Entry 8SAX (electron microscopy, 4.00 A resolution); this record covers chains A and E of the 12 polymer chains in the assembly.

[Chain A (and E)]
Name: CH848.10.17.SOSIP gp120
Source organism: HIV-1 06TG.HT008
Notes: chain E of this document is another copy of the same molecule, construct and numbering; everything in this record applies to it too
Reference sequence: A0A1W6IPB2 (A0A1W6IPB2_9HIV1); the construct lacks a stretch of the UniProt sequence and is renumbered around it, so the offset changes along the chain: 34-140 = UniProt 30-136; 153-185 = UniProt 139-171; 186-309 = UniProt 174-297; 312-323 = UniProt 298-309; 5 more segments
Chain sequence (471 residues; row label = number of the first residue in the row; note: 16 numbers in that range are skipped by the numbering (no residue carries them; nothing is unmodelled there); a row labelled like 185a-185b holds insertion residues (185a, then the next letters in order)):
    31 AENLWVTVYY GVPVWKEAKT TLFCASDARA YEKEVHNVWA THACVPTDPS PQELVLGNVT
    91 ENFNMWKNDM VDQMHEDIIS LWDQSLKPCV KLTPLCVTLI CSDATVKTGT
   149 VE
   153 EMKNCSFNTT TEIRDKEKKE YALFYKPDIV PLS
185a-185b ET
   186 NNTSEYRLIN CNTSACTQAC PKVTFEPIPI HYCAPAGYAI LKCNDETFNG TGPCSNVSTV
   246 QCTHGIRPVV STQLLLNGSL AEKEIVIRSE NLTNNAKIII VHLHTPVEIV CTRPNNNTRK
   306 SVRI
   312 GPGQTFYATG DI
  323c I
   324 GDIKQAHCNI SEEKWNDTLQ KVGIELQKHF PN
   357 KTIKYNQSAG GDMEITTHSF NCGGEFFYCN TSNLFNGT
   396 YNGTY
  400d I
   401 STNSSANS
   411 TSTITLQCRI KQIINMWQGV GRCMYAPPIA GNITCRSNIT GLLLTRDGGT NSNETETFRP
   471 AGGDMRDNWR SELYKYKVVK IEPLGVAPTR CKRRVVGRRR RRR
Disordered / not traced: 31, 506-513
Construct notes: expression tag (31-33, 512-513); conflict Asp133 (Asn129 in A0A1W6IPB2), Thr138 (Asn134 in A0A1W6IPB2), Cys201 (Val189 in A0A1W6IPB2), Cys433 (Ala417 in A0A1W6IPB2), Lys490 (Glu474 in A0A1W6IPB2), Glu492 (Gln476 in A0A1W6IPB2), Val496 (Ile480 in A0A1W6IPB2), Arg500 (Gly484 in A0A1W6IPB2), Cys501 (Ala485 in A0A1W6IPB2), Gly507 (Glu491 in A0A1W6IPB2), Arg509 (Glu493 in A0A1W6IPB2), Arg510 (Lys494 in A0A1W6IPB2)
Disulfide bonds: Cys54-Cys74, Cys119-Cys205, Cys131-Cys157, Cys201-Cys433, Cys218-Cys247, Cys228-Cys239, Cys378-Cys445
Covalently attached groups: N-acetylglucosamine (NAG) linked to Asn156, Asn301, Asn442

[Interface between chain A and chain E]
Contacting residue pairs - 11 pairs, chain A then chain E:
  Glu164(A) - Cys126(E)
  Glu164(A) - Cys196(E)
  Ile165(A) - Cys126(E)
  Ile165(A) - Arg192(E)
  Arg166(A) - Thr123(E)  hydrogen bond
  Arg166(A) - Cys126(E)
  Asp167(A) - Val127(E)
  Arg308(A) - Cys196(E)
  Arg308(A) - Asn197(E)  hydrogen bond
  Pro313(A) - Ala200(E)  hydrophobic
  Gly314(A) - Thr198(E)
Other interface residues (no listed pair), chain A (8 interface residues in all): Gly312
Other interface residues (no listed pair), chain E (12 interface residues in all): Pro124, Thr128, Leu184, Ser199

[Overview]
8 residues of chain A face 12 of chain E across their interface, with 2 hydrogen bonds. Polar contacts include
Arg166(A)-Thr123(E) and Arg308(A)-Asn197(E). Covalently linked N-acetylglucosamine: at Asn156(A), Asn301(A)
and Asn442(A).
Chain A and chain E are both CH848.10.17.SOSIP gp120 (HIV-1 06TG.HT008); the structure, CryoEM structure of
DH270.UCA-CH848.10.17DT, was determined by electron microscopy, deposited together with 8SAL, 8SAN, 8SAQ,
8SAR, 8SAS, 8SAT and 9 further entries.
